Entry 3X1U (X-ray diffraction, 3.25 A resolution); this record covers chains I and D of the 10 polymer chains in the assembly.

[Chain I]
Molecule: 146-nt DNA strand
Sequence (146 nucleotides; numbered 1 to 146; the number before each row is that of its first residue):
     1 ATCAATATCC ACCTGCAGAT TCTACCAAAA GTGTATTTGG AAACTGCTCC ATCAAAAGGC
    61 ATGTTCAGCT GAATTCAGCT GAACATGCCT TTTGATGGAG CAGTTTCCAA ATACACTTTT
   121 GGTAGAATCT GCAGGTGGAT ATTGAT

[Chain D]
Protein: Histone H2B type 1-B
Organism: Homo sapiens
UniProtKB: P33778 (H2B1B_HUMAN); residues 2-125 here correspond to UniProt positions 3-126 (UniProt number = residue number + 1)
Sequence (124 residues; each row starts with the number of its first residue):
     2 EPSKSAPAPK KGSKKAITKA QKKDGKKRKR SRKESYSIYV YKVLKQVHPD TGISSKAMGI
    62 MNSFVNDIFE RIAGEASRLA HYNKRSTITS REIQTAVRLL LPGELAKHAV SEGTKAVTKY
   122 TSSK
Disordered / not traced: 2-31
Swiss-Prot annotation at these positions:
  - modified residue: Glu2 (ADP-ribosyl glutamic acid), Lys5 (N6-(2-hydroxyisobutyryl)lysine), Ser6 (ADP-ribosylserine), Lys11 (N6-(beta-hydroxybutyryl)lysine), Lys12 (N6-(2-hydroxyisobutyryl)lysine), Ser14 (Phosphoserine), Lys15 (N6-acetyllysine), Lys16 (N6-(beta-hydroxybutyryl)lysine), Lys20 (N6-(2-hydroxyisobutyryl)lysine), Lys23 (N6-(2-hydroxyisobutyryl)lysine), Lys24 (N6-(2-hydroxyisobutyryl)lysine), Lys34 (N6-(2-hydroxyisobutyryl)lysine), Glu35 (PolyADP-ribosyl glutamic acid), Ser36 (Phosphoserine), Lys43 (N6-(2-hydroxyisobutyryl)lysine), Lys46 (N6-(2-hydroxyisobutyryl)lysine), Lys57 (N6,N6-dimethyllysine), Arg79 (Dimethylated arginine), Lys85 (N6,N6,N6-trimethyllysine), Arg86 (Omega-N-methylarginine) and 5 more in UniProt
  - glycosylation: Ser112 (O-linked (GlcNAc) serine)
  - cross-link (Glycyl lysine isopeptide (Lys-Gly)): Lys5 (interchain with G-Cter in SUMO2), Lys20 (interchain with G-Cter in SUMO2), Lys34 (interchain with G-Cter in ubiquitin), Lys120 (interchain with G-Cter in ubiquitin)

[How chain I and chain D interact]
Contacting residue pairs (12; chain I residue first):
  DA19(I) - Ser55(D)  phosphate contact
  DA19(I) - Ser56(D)  hydrogen bond to the phosphate
  DT20(I) - Tyr42(D)  phosphate contact
  DT20(I) - Gly53(D)  phosphate contact
  DT20(I) - Ile54(D)  hydrogen bond to the phosphate
  DT21(I) - Tyr42(D)  phosphate contact
  DG39(I) - Arg86(D)  phosphate contact
  DG39(I) - Ser87(D)  hydrogen bond to the phosphate
  DG39(I) - Thr88(D)  hydrogen bond to the phosphate
  DG40(I) - Arg86(D)  salt bridge to the phosphate
  DG103(I) - Ser32(D)  phosphate contact
  DG103(I) - Arg33(D)  salt bridge to the phosphate
Other interface residues (no listed pair), chain I (8 interface residues in all): DG18, DT38
Other interface residues (no listed pair), chain D (11 interface residues in all): Lys57

[Overview]
8 residues of chain I and 11 residues of chain D are in contact; the contacts include 4 hydrogen bonds and 2
salt bridges. Among the polar pairs are DA19(I)-Ser56(D), DT20(I)-Ile54(D) and DG39(I)-Ser87(D).
Chain I is a 146-nt DNA strand and chain D is Histone H2B type 1-B (Homo sapiens); the structure, Crystal
structure of nucleosome core particle in the presence of histone variants involved in reprogramming, was
determined by X-ray diffraction (same publication as 3X1S, 3X1T and 3X1V).
